9CB5 - chains A and G of the 4 polymer chains in the assembly; structure by X-ray diffraction, 2.60 A resolution.

== Chain A ==
Molecule: Nucleolin
Source organism: Homo sapiens
UniProtKB: P19338 (NUCL_HUMAN); residues 307-647 here = UniProt positions 307-647
Sequence (347 residues; numbered 301 to 647; the number before each row is that of its first residue):
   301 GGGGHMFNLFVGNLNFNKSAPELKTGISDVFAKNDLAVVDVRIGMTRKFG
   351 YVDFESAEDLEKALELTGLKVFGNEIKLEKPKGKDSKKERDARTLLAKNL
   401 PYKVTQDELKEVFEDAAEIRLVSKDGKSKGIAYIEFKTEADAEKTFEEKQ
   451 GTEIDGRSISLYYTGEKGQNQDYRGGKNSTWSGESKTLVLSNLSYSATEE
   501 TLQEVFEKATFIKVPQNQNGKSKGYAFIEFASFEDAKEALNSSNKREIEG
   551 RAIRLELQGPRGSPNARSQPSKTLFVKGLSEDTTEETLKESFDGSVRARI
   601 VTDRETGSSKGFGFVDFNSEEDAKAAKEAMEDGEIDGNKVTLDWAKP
Unresolved in the structure: 301, 471-647
Construct notes: expression tag (301-306); conflict Ser543 (Cys in P19338)
Curated features (UniProtKB/Swiss-Prot):
  - modified residue: Lys318 (N6-acetyllysine), Lys348 (N6-acetyllysine), Ser356 (Phosphoserine), Thr367 (Phosphothreonine), Lys377 (N6-acetyllysine), Lys398 (N6-acetyllysine), Lys403 (N6-acetyllysine), Thr405 (Phosphothreonine), Lys427 (N6-acetyllysine), Lys444 (N6-acetyllysine), Ser458 (Phosphoserine), Ser460 (Phosphoserine), Lys467 (N6-acetyllysine), Lys477 (N6-acetyllysine), Lys513 (N6-acetyllysine), Lys521 (N6-acetyllysine), Ser563 (Phosphoserine), Lys572 (N6-acetyllysine), Lys577 (N6-acetyllysine), Ser580 (Phosphoserine) and 3 more in UniProt
  - cross-link (Glycyl lysine isopeptide (Lys-Gly)): Lys324 (interchain with G-Cter in SUMO1), Lys370 (interchain with G-Cter in SUMO2), Lys377 (interchain with G-Cter in SUMO2), Lys513 (interchain with G-Cter in SUMO2), Lys577 (interchain with G-Cter in SUMO2), Lys589 (interchain with G-Cter in SUMO1), Lys624 (interchain with G-Cter in SUMO2)

== Chain G ==
Molecule: Fab heavy chain
Source organism: Homo sapiens
Notes: antibody fragment or engineered binder
Sequence (246 residues; each row starts with the number of its first residue; numbers below 1 keep their minus sign (Glu-1 is residue -1)):
    -1 EISEVQLVESGGGLVQPGGSLRLSCAASGFNIYYYSIHWVRQAPGKGLEW
    49 VASISPSYGYTSYADSVKGRFTISADTSKNTAYLQMNSLRAEDTAVYYCA
    99 RWSRWAYSYWSYKSYGMDYWGQGTLVTVSSASTKGPSVFPLAPSSKSTSG
   149 GTAALGCLVKDYFPEPVTVSWNSGALTSGVHTFPAVLQSSGLYSLSSVVT
   199 VPSSSLGTQTYICNVNHKPSNTKVDKKVEPKSCDKTHTSRHHHHHH
Unresolved in the structure: 232-244
Cystine bridges: Cys23-Cys97, Cys155-Cys211

== Interface between chain A and chain G ==
Contacting residue pairs (28; chain A residue first):
  Gly302(A) - Tyr31(G)
  Gly303(A) - Tyr31(G)  hydrogen bond (backbone-side chain)
  Gly303(A) - Tyr32(G)  hydrogen bond (backbone-side chain)
  Gly304(A) - Tyr31(G)
  His305(A) - Thr75(G)  hydrogen bond
  His305(A) - Ser76(G)  hydrogen bond (side chain-backbone)
  Met306(A) - Phe28(G)
  Met306(A) - Asn29(G)
  Met306(A) - Asn78(G)
  Lys324(A) - Glu-1(G)
  Thr325(A) - Glu-1(G)  hydrogen bond
  Ser328(A) - Glu-1(G)  hydrogen bond (side chain-backbone)
  Val338(A) - Ile0(G)
  Val338(A) - Ser1(G)
  Val339(A) - Ser1(G)
  Val339(A) - Gly27(G)
  Asp340(A) - Glu-1(G)
  Asp340(A) - Phe28(G)
  Asp340(A) - Tyr33(G)  hydrogen bond
  Val341(A) - Glu-1(G)
  Arg342(A) - Asn29(G)
  Arg342(A) - Tyr32(G)
  Arg342(A) - Trp103(G)
  Ile343(A) - Arg102(G)  hydrogen bond (backbone-side chain)
  Ile343(A) - Trp103(G)  hydrogen bond (backbone-side chain)
  Gly344(A) - Arg102(G)  hydrogen bond (backbone-side chain)
  Met345(A) - Tyr105(G)  hydrophobic
  Asp353(A) - Asn29(G)
Also at the interface, not in a pair above, chain A (20 interface residues in all): Asn308, Ala320, Tyr351
Also at the interface, not in a pair above, chain G (17 interface residues in all): Arg99, Ser106

== Summary ==
20 residues of chain A face 17 of chain G across their interface; the contacts include 10 hydrogen bonds.
Polar contacts include Gly303(A)-Tyr31(G), Gly303(A)-Tyr32(G) and His305(A)-Thr75(G).
Here chain A is Nucleolin and chain G is Fab heavy chain, both from Homo sapiens. Entry 9CB5 (Crystal
structure of nucleolin in complex with MYC promoter G-quadruplex) was determined by X-ray diffraction.
